Entry 2WS6 (X-ray diffraction, 1.50 A resolution); this record covers chains B and D of the 12 polymer chains in the assembly.

== Chain B (and D) ==
Protein: Insulin B chain
Notes: chain D of this document is another copy of the same molecule, construct and numbering; everything in this record applies to it too
UniProtKB: P01308 (INS_HUMAN); residues 1-30 here correspond to UniProt positions 25-54 (UniProt number = residue number + 24)
Sequence (30 residues; numbered 1 to 30; the number before each row is that of its first residue):
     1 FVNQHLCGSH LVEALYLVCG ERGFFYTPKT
Not modelled in the structure: 27-30 (chain D: 28-30)
Ion coordination: Zn2+: H10 (together with chloride ion) (shared with 1 residue of chain F; 1 residue of chain J)
Residues lining bound ligands:
  - phenol (IPH), molecule 1: V2, H5, L6
  - phenol (IPH), molecule 2: C7, H10, L11, A14

== How chain B and chain D interact ==
Contacting residue pairs (20; chain B residue first):
  H5(B) - Y16(D)  hydrogen bond (backbone-side chain)
  G8(B) - Y16(D)
  S9(B) - E13(D)  hydrogen bond
  S9(B) - Y16(D)
  V12(B) - V12(D)
  V12(B) - Y16(D)  hydrophobic
  E13(B) - S9(D)  hydrogen bond
  E13(B) - E13(D)
  Y16(B) - Q4(D)
  Y16(B) - H5(D)  hydrogen bond (side chain-backbone)
  Y16(B) - G8(D)
  Y16(B) - S9(D)  hydrogen bond (side chain-backbone)
  Y16(B) - Y26(D)  hydrophobic
  E21(B) - T27(D)
  G23(B) - Y26(D)
  G23(B) - T27(D)
  F24(B) - F25(D)
  F24(B) - Y26(D)  hydrogen bond (backbone-backbone)
  F25(B) - F25(D)  hydrophobic
  Y26(B) - Y16(D)  hydrophobic
Other interface residues (no listed pair), chain B (14 interface residues in all): Q4, G20, R22
Other interface residues (no listed pair), chain D (11 interface residues in all): F24

== Summary ==
Chain B and chain D form an interface of 14 and 11 residues respectively, with 6 hydrogen bonds. Among the
polar pairs are H5(B)-Y16(D), S9(B)-E13(D) and Y16(B)-S9(D). Chain B binds phenol.
Chain B and chain D are both Insulin B chain; the structure, Semi-synthetic analogue of human insulin
NMeTyrB26-insulin in hexamer form, was determined by X-ray diffraction, deposited together with 2WRU, 2WRV,
2WRW, 2WRX, 2WS0, 2WS1, 2WS4 and 2WS7.
